Entry 5JH5 (X-ray diffraction, 2.55 A resolution); this record covers chains C and D of the 4 polymer chains in the assembly.

Chain C:
Molecule: Polycomb group RING finger protein 1
From: Homo sapiens
Reference sequence: Q9BSM1 (PCGF1_HUMAN); residues 150-255 here = UniProt positions 150-255
Amino-acid sequence (109 residues; each row starts with the number of its first residue):
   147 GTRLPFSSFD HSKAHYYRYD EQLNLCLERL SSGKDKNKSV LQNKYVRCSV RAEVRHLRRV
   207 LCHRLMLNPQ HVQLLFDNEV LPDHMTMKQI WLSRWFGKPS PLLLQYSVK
Disordered / not traced: 147-156, 178-188
Construct notes: expression tag (147-149)
Modified positions: Mse-212 (selenomethionine; parent Met); Mse-231 (selenomethionine; parent Met); Mse-233 (selenomethionine; parent Met)
Swiss-Prot annotation at these positions:
  - mutagenesis: Tyr-191 (Y191A: Abolishes interaction with BCOR and BCORL1), Arg-193 (R193A: Abolishes interaction with BCOR and BCORL1), Ser-195 (S195F: Abolishes repressor activity. May be a PKC phosphorylation site), Val-206 (V206D: Abolishes interaction with BCOR and BCORL1)

Chain D:
Molecule: BCL-6 corepressor-like protein 1
From: Homo sapiens
Reference sequence: Q5H9F3 (BCORL_HUMAN); residue numbers follow UniProt; this construct covers 1594-1711
Amino-acid sequence (122 residues; row label = number of the first residue in the row):
  1590 METRDDFMFE LSDKPLLPCY NLQVSVSRGP CNWFLFSDVL KRLKLSSRIF QARFPHFEIT
  1650 TMPKAEFYRQ VASSQLLTPA ERPGGLDDRS PPGSSETVEL VRYEPDLLRL LGSEVEFQSC
  1710 NS
Disordered / not traced: 1590-1593, 1674-1684, 1710-1711
Construct notes: initiating methionine (1590); expression tag (1591-1593)
Modified positions: Mse-1590 (selenomethionine); Mse-1597 (selenomethionine; parent Met); Mse-1651 (selenomethionine; parent Met)

Interface between chain C and chain D:
Contacting residue pairs (58):
  Tyr-162(C) / Asp-1594(D)
  Tyr-163(C) / Asp-1594(D)  hydrogen bond (backbone-side chain)
  Tyr-163(C) / Asp-1595(D)
  Tyr-163(C) / Phe-1596(D)  hydrophobic
  Arg-164(C) / Mse-1597(D)
  Arg-164(C) / Asn-1621(D)
  Arg-164(C) / Phe-1706(D)
  Tyr-165(C) / Asn-1610(D)  hydrogen bond (backbone-side chain)
  Tyr-165(C) / Pro-1619(D)
  Tyr-165(C) / Cys-1620(D)  hydrophobic
  Tyr-165(C) / Asn-1621(D)
  Asp-166(C) / Asn-1610(D)  hydrogen bond (backbone-side chain)
  Asp-166(C) / Asn-1621(D)  hydrogen bond (backbone-side chain)
  Glu-167(C) / Asn-1610(D)
  Glu-167(C) / Ser-1663(D)  hydrogen bond
  Glu-167(C) / Leu-1665(D)
  Gln-168(C) / Cys-1608(D)
  Gln-168(C) / Asn-1621(D)
  Leu-169(C) / Leu-1665(D)  hydrophobic
  Lys-190(C) / Ser-1601(D)
  Tyr-191(C) / Glu-1599(D)
  Tyr-191(C) / Leu-1600(D)
  Tyr-191(C) / Ser-1601(D)  hydrogen bond (backbone-backbone)
  Tyr-191(C) / Asp-1602(D)
  Tyr-191(C) / Lys-1603(D)
  Tyr-191(C) / Pro-1604(D)  hydrophobic
  Val-192(C) / Phe-1598(D)  hydrophobic
  Val-192(C) / Glu-1599(D)
  Arg-193(C) / Phe-1598(D)
  Arg-193(C) / Glu-1599(D)  salt bridge
  Arg-193(C) / Leu-1605(D)
  Arg-193(C) / Leu-1606(D)  hydrogen bond (side chain-backbone)
  Arg-193(C) / Cys-1608(D)
  Arg-193(C) / Phe-1623(D)
  Arg-193(C) / Tyr-1692(D)
  Cys-194(C) / Phe-1598(D)  hydrophobic
  Val-196(C) / Leu-1665(D)  hydrophobic
  Arg-197(C) / Phe-1596(D)
  Ala-198(C) / Phe-1596(D)
  His-202(C) / Phe-1596(D)
  His-202(C) / Phe-1598(D)
  His-202(C) / Ser-1708(D)
  His-202(C) / Cys-1709(D)
  Arg-205(C) / Gln-1707(D)
  Val-206(C) / Phe-1598(D)  hydrophobic
  Val-206(C) / Gln-1707(D)
  His-209(C) / Glu-1705(D)
  His-209(C) / Gln-1707(D)
  Arg-210(C) / Leu-1600(D)
  Arg-210(C) / Glu-1703(D)  salt bridge
  Arg-210(C) / Glu-1705(D)  salt bridge
  Trp-237(C) / Leu-1665(D)
  Leu-238(C) / Gln-1664(D)
  Phe-242(C) / Gln-1664(D)
  Gly-243(C) / Thr-1667(D)
  Lys-244(C) / Thr-1667(D)
  Pro-245(C) / Glu-1670(D)
  Ser-246(C) / Glu-1670(D)  hydrogen bond (backbone-side chain)
Other interface residues (no listed pair), chain C (34 interface residues in all): Asn-170, Asn-189, Ser-195, Arg-201, Leu-203, Lys-234
Other interface residues (no listed pair), chain D (33 interface residues in all): Pro-1607, Pro-1694
Interface features reported in the paper:
  - specific contacts: Tyr-163(C)/Phe-1596(D) (pi stacking)
  - interface residues, chain D: Leu-1665(D)

Overview:
34 residues of chain C face 33 of chain D across their interface, with 8 hydrogen bonds and 3 salt bridges.
Among the polar pairs are Arg-193(C)/Glu-1599(D), Arg-210(C)/Glu-1703(D) and Arg-210(C)/Glu-1705(D). The paper
describes pi stacking between Tyr-163(C) and Phe-1596(D). From UniProt: 4 mutagenesis sites on chain C. The
paper reports the interface residue Leu-1665(D).
Here chain C is Polycomb group RING finger protein 1 and chain D is BCL-6 corepressor-like protein 1, both
from Homo sapiens. Entry 5JH5 (Structural Basis for the Hierarchical Assembly of the Core of PRC1.1) was
determined by X-ray diffraction.
